Entry 9GGG (electron microscopy, 3.25 A resolution); this record covers chains B and C of the 5 polymer chains in the assembly.

# Chain B
Protein: Guanine nucleotide-binding protein G(I)/G(S)/G(T) subunit beta-1
Organism: Homo sapiens
UniProtKB: P62873 (GBB1_HUMAN); residue numbers follow UniProt; this construct covers 1-340
Amino-acid sequence (340 residues; each row starts with the number of its first residue):
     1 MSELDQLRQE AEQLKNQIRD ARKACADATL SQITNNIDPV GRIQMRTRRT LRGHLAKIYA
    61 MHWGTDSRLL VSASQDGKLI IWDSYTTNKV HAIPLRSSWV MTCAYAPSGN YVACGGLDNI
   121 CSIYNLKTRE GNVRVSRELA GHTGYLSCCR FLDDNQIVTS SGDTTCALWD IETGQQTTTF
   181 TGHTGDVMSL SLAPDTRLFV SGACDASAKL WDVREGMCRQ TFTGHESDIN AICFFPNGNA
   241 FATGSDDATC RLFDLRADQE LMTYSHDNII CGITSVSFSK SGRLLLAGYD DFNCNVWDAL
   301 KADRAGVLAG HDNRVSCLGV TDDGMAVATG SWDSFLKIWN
Unresolved in the structure: 1-2
UniProt features mapped onto this chain:
  - modified residue: Ser-2 (N-acetylserine), His-266 (Phosphohistidine)
  - natural variant: Leu-30 (L30F: In MRD42; uncertain significance), Arg-52 (R52G: In MRD42), Gly-64 (G64V: In MRD42), Asp-76 (D76E: In MRD42; D76G: In MRD42), Gly-77 (G77S: In MRD42), Lys-78 (K78R: In MRD42), Ile-80 (I80N: In MRD42; I80T: In MRD42), His-91 (H91R: In MRD42; uncertain significance), Ala-92 (A92T: In MRD42), Pro-94 (P94S: In MRD42), Leu-95 (L95P: In MRD42), Arg-96 (R96L: In MRD42), 5 further natural variant entries in UniProt

# Chain C
Protein: Guanine nucleotide-binding protein G(I)/G(S)/G(O) subunit gamma-2
Organism: Homo sapiens
UniProtKB: P59768 (GBG2_HUMAN); numbering as in UniProt (aligned over 1-71)
Amino-acid sequence (71 residues; numbered 1 to 71; the number before each row is that of its first residue):
     1 MASNNTASIA QARKLVEQLK MEANIDRIKV SKAAADLMAY CEAHAKEDPL LTPVPASENP
    61 FREKKFFCAI L
Unresolved in the structure: 1-9, 64-71
UniProt features mapped onto this chain:
  - modified residue: Ala-2 (N-acetylalanine), Cys-68 (Cysteine methyl ester)
  - lipidation: Cys-68 (S-geranylgeranyl cysteine)

# How chain B and chain C interact
Residue-residue contacts (58; chain B residue first):
  Leu-7(B) with Ala-12(C), hydrophobic; Val-16(C)
  Glu-10(B) with Val-16(C)
  Ala-11(B) with Leu-19(C), hydrophobic
  Leu-14(B) with Val-16(C); Leu-19(C), hydrophobic; Lys-20(C)
  Ile-18(B) with Ala-23(C), hydrophobic
  Cys-25(B) with Arg-27(C); Lys-29(C); Val-30(C), hydrogen bond (backbone-backbone)
  Ala-26(B) with Val-30(C), hydrophobic
  Asp-27(B) with Lys-29(C)
  Ala-28(B) with Val-30(C); Ser-31(C)
  Leu-30(B) with Ala-34(C), hydrophobic
  Ile-33(B) with Ala-34(C), hydrophobic; Met-38(C), hydrophobic
  Thr-34(B) with Met-38(C)
  Val-40(B) with Leu-51(C), hydrophobic
  Arg-48(B) with Phe-61(C)
  Ser-84(B) with Phe-61(C)
  Tyr-85(B) with Pro-60(C); Phe-61(C), hydrophobic
  Met-217(B) with Met-21(C), hydrophobic
  Cys-218(B) with Gln-18(C), hydrogen bond (backbone-side chain); Met-21(C)
  Arg-219(B) with Glu-22(C)
  Gln-220(B) with Ile-25(C)
  Phe-235(B) with Leu-37(C), hydrophobic; Cys-41(C), hydrophobic
  Pro-236(B) with Tyr-40(C)
  Asn-237(B) with Tyr-40(C)
  Asp-254(B) with Ala-33(C)
  Arg-256(B) with Arg-27(C); Ile-28(C); Asp-36(C), salt bridge
  Ala-257(B) with Arg-27(C); Ile-28(C)
  Asp-258(B) with Ile-25(C); Arg-27(C), salt bridge
  Gln-259(B) with Val-30(C)
  Leu-261(B) with Val-30(C), hydrophobic; Leu-37(C), hydrophobic
  Ser-279(B) with Asp-48(C); Leu-50(C)
  Lys-280(B) with Glu-47(C)
  Ser-281(B) with His-44(C); Asp-48(C), hydrogen bond
  Leu-300(B) with Met-38(C), hydrophobic
  Asp-323(B) with Pro-49(C)
  Gly-324(B) with Pro-49(C); Leu-50(C)
  Met-325(B) with Pro-60(C); Phe-61(C)
  Ala-326(B) with Phe-61(C), hydrophobic
  Val-327(B) with Leu-50(C), hydrophobic
  Asn-340(B) with Leu-50(C)
Also at the interface, not in a pair above, chain B (48 interface residues in all): Ala-21, Arg-22, Met-45, Arg-49, Gly-282, Arg-283, Leu-284, Val-320, Ile-338
Also at the interface, not in a pair above, chain C (33 interface residues in all): Asp-26, Lys-32, Ala-45, Glu-58

# Overview
Chain B and chain C form an interface of 48 and 33 residues respectively; the contacts include 3 hydrogen
bonds and 2 salt bridges. Among the polar pairs are Arg-256(B)/Asp-36(C), Asp-258(B)/Arg-27(C) and
Cys-218(B)/Gln-18(C).
Here chain B is Guanine nucleotide-binding protein G(I)/G(S)/G(T) subunit beta-1 and chain C is Guanine
nucleotide-binding protein G(I)/G(S)/G(O) subunit gamma-2, both from Homo sapiens. Entry 9GGG (Cryo-EM
structure of Thromboxane A2 receptor-miniGq Protein Complex bound to I-BOP) was determined by electron
microscopy.
